PDB entry 5EWM | X-ray diffraction, 2.76 A resolution | chains A and B

# Chain A
Molecule: NMDA glutamate receptor subunit
Organism: Xenopus laevis
Notes: fragment: Amino Terminal Domain
UniProt: Q91977 (Q91977_XENLA); numbering as in UniProt (aligned over 23-408)
Chain sequence (390 residues; each row starts with the number of its first residue):
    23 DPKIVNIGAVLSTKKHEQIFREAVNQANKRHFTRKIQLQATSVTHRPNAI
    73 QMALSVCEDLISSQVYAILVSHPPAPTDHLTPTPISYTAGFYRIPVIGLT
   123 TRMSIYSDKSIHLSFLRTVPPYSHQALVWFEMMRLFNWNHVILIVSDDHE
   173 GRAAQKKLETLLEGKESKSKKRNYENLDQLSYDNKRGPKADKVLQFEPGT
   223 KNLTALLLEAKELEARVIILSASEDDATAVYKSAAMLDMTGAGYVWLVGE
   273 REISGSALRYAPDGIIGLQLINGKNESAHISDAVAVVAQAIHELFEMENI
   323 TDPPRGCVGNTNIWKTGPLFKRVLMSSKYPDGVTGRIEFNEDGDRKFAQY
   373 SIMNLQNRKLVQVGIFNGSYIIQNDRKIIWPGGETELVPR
Unresolved in the structure: 97-101, 186-208, 408-412
Sequence notes: engineered mutation Gln61 (Asn in Q91977), Gln371 (Asn in Q91977); expression tag (409-412)
Cystine bridges: Cys79-Cys329
Covalent attachments: N-acetylglucosamine (NAG) linked to Asn297, Asn389
Metal / ion sites: Na+ site 1: Asn50, His53, Gln395; Na+ site 2: Phe137, Asp364; Na+ site 3: Val385, Asn396, Arg398
Ligand contacts: 5SM (5-[3-[bis(fluoranyl)methyl]-4-fluoranyl-phenyl]-3-[(2-methylimidazol-1-yl)methyl]pyridazine): Ala75, Tyr109, Thr110, Phe113, Ile133
Reported in the primary citation:
  - binding site for 5SM: Tyr109
  - conformationally variable residues (side-chain flip): Ile133, Leu135
  - mutagenesis - Y109C, Y109S (800-fold), L135H (5.9-fold): decreased binding to 5SM
  - mutagenesis - L135W (0.7-fold): unchanged binding to 5SM

# Chain B
Molecule: Glutamate receptor ionotropic, NMDA 2B
Organism: Homo sapiens
Notes: fragment: Amino Terminal Domain
UniProt: Q13224 (NMDE2_HUMAN); numbering as in UniProt (aligned over 31-394)
Chain sequence (364 residues; row label = number of the first residue in the row):
    31 SPPSIGIAVILVGTSDEVAIKDAHEKDDFHHLSVVPRVELVAMNETDPKS
    81 IITRICDLMSDRKIQGVVFADDTDQEAIAQILDFISAQTLTPILGIHGGS
   131 SMIMADKDESSMFFQFGPSIEQQASVMLNIMEEYDWYIFSIVTTYFPGYQ
   181 DFVNKIRSTIENSFVGWELEEVLLLDMSLDDGDSKIQNQLKKLQSPIILL
   231 YCTKEEATYIFEVANSVGLTGYGYTWIVPSLVAGDTDTVPAEFPTGLISV
   281 SYDEWDYGLPARVRDGIAIITTAASDMLSEHSFIPEPKSSCYNTHEKRIY
   331 QSNMLNRYLINVTFEGRDLSFSEDGYQMHPKLVIILLNKERKWERVGKWK
   381 DKSLQMKYYVWPRM
Unresolved in the structure: 31, 53-58, 394
Sequence notes: engineered mutation Asp348 (Asn in Q13224)
Cystine bridges: Cys86-Cys321
Covalent attachments: N-acetylglucosamine (NAG) linked to Asn74, Asn341
Metal / ion sites: Na+: Arg328, Gln331 (shared with 1 residue of chain D)
Ligand contacts: 5SM (5-[3-[bis(fluoranyl)methyl]-4-fluoranyl-phenyl]-3-[(2-methylimidazol-1-yl)methyl]pyridazine): Pro78, Ile82, Gln110, Ile111, Phe114, Met134, Ala135, Asp136, Pro177
UniProt features mapped onto this chain:
  - binding site (Zn(2+)): His127, Glu284
  - glycosylation (N-linked (GlcNAc...) asparagine): Asn74, Asn341
  - natural variant: Ile50 (I50N: Found in a patient with schizophrenia; uncertain significance), Leu362 (L362M: Found in a patient with schizophrenia; uncertain significance)
Reported in the primary citation:
  - binding site for 5SM: Gln110, Phe114, Ala135, Pro177
  - mutagenesis - Q110G (>40-fold), F114S (56-fold), A135G, A135P, F176A (950-fold), P177C (6-fold), E236C: decreased binding to 5SM

# Interface between chain A and chain B
Contacting residue pairs - 51 pairs, chain A then chain B:
  Pro69(A) - His325(B)
  Asn70(A) - Cys321(B)  hydrogen bond (side chain-backbone)
  Asn70(A) - Tyr322(B)
  Asn70(A) - Asn323(B)
  Asn70(A) - Thr324(B)
  Asn70(A) - His325(B)  hydrogen bond
  Ala71(A) - Phe114(B)
  Ala71(A) - Gln118(B)
  Ile72(A) - Ile82(B)  hydrophobic
  Ile72(A) - Phe114(B)  hydrophobic
  Ile72(A) - Gln118(B)
  Ile72(A) - Thr119(B)
  Gln73(A) - Tyr322(B)
  Ala75(A) - Ile82(B)  hydrophobic
  Leu76(A) - Ile82(B)  hydrophobic
  Leu76(A) - Thr83(B)
  Leu76(A) - Tyr322(B)  hydrophobic
  Cys79(A) - Lys79(B)
  Glu80(A) - Lys79(B)  salt bridge
  Phe113(A) - Pro78(B)
  Phe113(A) - Ala107(B)  hydrophobic
  Phe113(A) - Ile111(B)  hydrophobic
  Tyr114(A) - Asp77(B)
  Tyr114(A) - Pro78(B)
  Lys131(A) - Tyr175(B)
  Lys131(A) - Asp206(B)  salt bridge
  Ser132(A) - Tyr175(B)  hydrogen bond (side chain-backbone)
  Ser132(A) - Pro177(B)
  Ser132(A) - Tyr179(B)
  Ile133(A) - Pro177(B)  hydrophobic
  Leu135(A) - Ser208(B)
  Cys329(A) - Asp77(B)
  Cys329(A) - Lys79(B)
  Val330(A) - Asp77(B)
  Val330(A) - Lys79(B)
  Val330(A) - Ser80(B)
  Gly331(A) - Glu75(B)
  Gly331(A) - Asp77(B)  hydrogen bond (backbone-side chain)
  Asn332(A) - Asp77(B)
  Thr333(A) - Thr76(B)
  Thr333(A) - Asp77(B)
  Thr333(A) - Gln105(B)  hydrogen bond
  Pro340(A) - Ser208(B)
  Pro340(A) - Leu209(B)
  Pro340(A) - Asp210(B)
  Leu341(A) - Asp210(B)
  Lys343(A) - Ser208(B)  hydrogen bond
  Lys343(A) - Leu209(B)
  Arg344(A) - Leu209(B)
  Arg344(A) - Asp210(B)  salt bridge
  Arg344(A) - Asp213(B)  salt bridge
Also at the interface, not in a pair above, chain A (27 interface residues in all): Pro106, Thr110, Met347
Also at the interface, not in a pair above, chain B (29 interface residues in all): Cys86, Phe176

# Summary
27 residues of chain A face 29 of chain B across their interface, with 6 hydrogen bonds and 4 salt bridges.
Polar pairs include Glu80(A)-Lys79(B), Lys131(A)-Asp206(B) and Arg344(A)-Asp210(B). The paper reports a
binding site for 5SM at Tyr109(A) and Gln110(B) among others; Q110G, F114S and A135G of chain B, among others,
reduce binding to 5SM; 11 substitutions were tested in all.
Chain A is NMDA glutamate receptor subunit (Xenopus laevis) and chain B is Glutamate receptor ionotropic, NMDA
2B (Homo sapiens); the structure, Crystal structure of amino terminal domains of the nmda receptor subunit
GLUN1 and GLUN2B in complex ..., was determined by X-ray diffraction (same publication as 5EWJ and 5EWL).
